Entry 6C1V (X-ray diffraction, 2.30 A resolution); this record covers chains A and C of the 4 polymer chains in the assembly.

== Chain A ==
Name: Methyl-CpG-binding domain protein 2
From: Homo sapiens
Reference sequence: Q9UBB5 (MBD2_HUMAN); residues 143-220 here = UniProt positions 143-220
Amino-acid sequence (79 residues; numbered 142 to 220; the number before each row is that of its first residue):
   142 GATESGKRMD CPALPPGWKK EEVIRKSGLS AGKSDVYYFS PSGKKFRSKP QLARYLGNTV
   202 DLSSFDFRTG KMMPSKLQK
Not modelled in the structure: 142-147, 216-220
Sequence notes: expression tag (142)
Swiss-Prot annotation at these positions:
  - modified residue: Ser181 (Phosphoserine)
Reported in the primary citation:
  - mutagenesis - R166A, R188A (about 4-fold): decreased binding to mCA

== Chain C ==
Molecule: 12-nt DNA strand
Sequence (12 nucleotides; numbered 1 to 12; the number before each row is that of its first residue):
     1 CGGAGTGTAG GC

== Interface between chain A and chain C ==
Pairs across the interface (12; chain A residue first):
  Arg166(A) - DT6(C)  phosphate contact
  Arg166(A) - DG7(C)  hydrogen bond to the base
  Lys167(A) - DT6(C)  hydrogen bond to the phosphate
  Ser168(A) - DT6(C)  hydrogen bond to the phosphate
  Gly169(A) - DG7(C)  phosphate contact
  Leu170(A) - DG7(C)  hydrogen bond to the phosphate
  Asp176(A) - DT6(C)  base contact
  Tyr178(A) - DT6(C)  base contact
  Lys186(A) - DA4(C)  salt bridge to the phosphate
  Arg188(A) - DA4(C)  hydrogen bond to the base
  Arg188(A) - DG5(C)  hydrogen bond to the base
  Arg188(A) - DT6(C)  base contact
Interface residues without a listed pair, chain A (11 interface residues in all): Val164, Ser171
Interface residues without a listed pair, chain C (5 interface residues in all): DT8

== In short ==
The interface between chain A and chain C involves 11 residues on one side and 5 on the other; the contacts
include 6 hydrogen bonds and 1 salt bridge. Polar contacts include Arg166(A)-DG7(C), Arg188(A)-DA4(C) and
Arg188(A)-DG5(C). From the paper: R166A and R188A of chain A reduce binding to mCA.
Here chain A is Methyl-CpG-binding domain protein 2 (Homo sapiens) and chain C is a 12-nt DNA strand. Entry
6C1V (MBD2 in complex with double-stranded DNA) was determined by X-ray diffraction (same publication as 6CNP,
6CNQ, 6C1A, 6C1T and 6C1U).
